Entry 8XKO (electron microscopy, 3.29 A resolution); this record covers chains A and B of the 6 polymer chains in the assembly.

== Chain A ==
Protein: RNA-directed RNA polymerase nsp12
Organism: Severe acute respiratory syndrome coronavirus 2
Notes: EC 2.7.7.48, 2.7.7.50
Reference sequence: P0DTD1 (R1AB_SARS2); residues 1-932 here correspond to UniProt positions 4393-5324 (UniProt number = residue number + 4392)
Sequence (944 residues; numbered -1 to 942; the number before each row is that of its first residue; numbers below 1 keep their minus sign (Met-1 is residue -1)):
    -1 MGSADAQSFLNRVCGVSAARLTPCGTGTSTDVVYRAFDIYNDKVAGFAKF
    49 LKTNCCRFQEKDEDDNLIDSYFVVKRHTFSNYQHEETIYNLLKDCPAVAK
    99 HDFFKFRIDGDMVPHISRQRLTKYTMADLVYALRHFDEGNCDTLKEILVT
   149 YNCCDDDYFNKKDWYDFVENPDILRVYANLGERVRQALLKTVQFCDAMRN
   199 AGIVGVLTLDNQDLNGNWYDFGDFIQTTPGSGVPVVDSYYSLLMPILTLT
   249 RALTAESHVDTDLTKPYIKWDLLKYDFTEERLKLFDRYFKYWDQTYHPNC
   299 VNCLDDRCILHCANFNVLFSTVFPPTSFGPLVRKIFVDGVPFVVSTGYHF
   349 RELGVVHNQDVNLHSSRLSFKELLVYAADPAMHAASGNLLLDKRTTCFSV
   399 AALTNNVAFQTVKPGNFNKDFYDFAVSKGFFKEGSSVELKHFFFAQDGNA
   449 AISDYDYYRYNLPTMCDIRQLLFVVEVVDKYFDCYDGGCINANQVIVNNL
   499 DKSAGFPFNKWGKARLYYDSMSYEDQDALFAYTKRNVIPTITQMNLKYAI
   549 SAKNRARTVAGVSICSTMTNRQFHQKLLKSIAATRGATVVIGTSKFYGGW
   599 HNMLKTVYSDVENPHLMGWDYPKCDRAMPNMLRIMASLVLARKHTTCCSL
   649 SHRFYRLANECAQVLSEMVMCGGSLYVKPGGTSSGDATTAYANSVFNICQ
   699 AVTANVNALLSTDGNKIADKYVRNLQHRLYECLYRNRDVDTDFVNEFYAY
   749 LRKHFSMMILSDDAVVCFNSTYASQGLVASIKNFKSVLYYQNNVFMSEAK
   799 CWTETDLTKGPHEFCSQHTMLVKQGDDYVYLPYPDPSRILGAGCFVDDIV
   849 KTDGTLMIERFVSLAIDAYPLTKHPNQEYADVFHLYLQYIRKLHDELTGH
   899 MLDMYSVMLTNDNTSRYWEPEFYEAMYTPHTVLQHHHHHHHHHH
Disordered / not traced: -1 to 0, 930-942
Differences from the reference sequence: initiating methionine (-1); expression tag (0, 933-942)
Bound ions: Mg2+: Asp618 (together with A1LVZ)
Residues lining bound ligands: A1LVZ ([[(2R,3R,4S,5R)-4-fluoranyl-5-(5-iodanyl-4-methyl-pyrrolo[2,3-d]pyrimidin-7-yl)-3-oxidanyl-oxolan-2-yl]methoxy-oxidanyl-phosphoryl] phosphono hydrogen phosphate): Lys545, Lys551, Arg553, Arg555, Asp618, Tyr619, Pro620, Lys621, Cys622, Asp623, Ser682, Thr687, Asn691, Lys798
Curated features (UniProtKB/Swiss-Prot):
  - region: Lys545 to Arg555 (Interaction with RMP Remdesivir), Thr582 to Pro620 (RdRp Palm N-ter)
  - active site: Ser759, Asp760, Asp761
  - binding site (Mn(2+)): Asn209, Asp218
  - binding site (Zn(2+)): His295, Cys301, Cys306, Cys310, Cys487, His642, Cys645, Cys646
  - site: Gln932 (Cleavage)
What the authors report for this chain:
  - binding site for A1LVZ: Lys545, Lys551, Arg555, Lys621

== Chain B ==
Protein: Non-structural protein 8
Organism: Severe acute respiratory syndrome coronavirus
Reference sequence: P0DTD1 (R1AB_SARS2); residues 1-197 here correspond to UniProt positions 3943-4139 (UniProt number = residue number + 3942)
Sequence (210 residues; numbered -12 to 197; the number before each row is that of its first residue; numbers below 1 keep their minus sign (His-12 is residue -12)):
   -12 HHHHHHENLYFQGAIASEFSSLPSYAAFATAQEAYEQAVANGDSEVVLKK
    38 LKKSLNVAKSEFDRDAAMQRKLEKMADQAMTQMYKQARSEDKRAKVTSAM
    88 QTMLFTMLRKLDNDALNNIINNARDGCVPLNIIPLTTAAKLMVVIPDYNT
   138 YKNTCDGTTFTYASALWEIQQVVDADSKIVQLSEISMDNSPNLAWPLIVT
   188 ALRANSAVKL
Disordered / not traced: -12 to 74, 192-197
Differences from the reference sequence: expression tag (-12 to 0)

== How chain A and chain B interact ==
Pairs across the interface (99):
  Leu270(A) - Ile119(B)
  Leu271(A) - Asn109(B)
  Leu271(A) - Val115(B)  hydrophobic
  Leu271(A) - Pro116(B)
  Tyr273(A) - Asp112(B)  hydrogen bond
  Tyr273(A) - Cys114(B)
  Tyr273(A) - Pro116(B)  hydrophobic
  Pro323(A) - Asn118(B)  hydrogen bond (backbone-side chain)
  Thr324(A) - Pro116(B)
  Thr324(A) - Asn118(B)
  Thr324(A) - Ile119(B)
  Ser325(A) - Pro116(B)
  Ser325(A) - Asn118(B)
  Phe326(A) - Asn118(B)  hydrogen bond (backbone-side chain)
  Pro328(A) - Pro116(B)
  Pro328(A) - Leu117(B)  hydrogen bond (backbone-backbone)
  Leu329(A) - Cys114(B)  hydrophobic
  Leu329(A) - Val115(B)
  Leu329(A) - Pro116(B)
  Val330(A) - Gly113(B)
  Val330(A) - Cys114(B)
  Val330(A) - Val115(B)  hydrogen bond (backbone-backbone)
  Val330(A) - Leu117(B)  hydrophobic
  Val330(A) - Ile120(B)  hydrophobic
  Arg331(A) - Gly113(B)
  Arg331(A) - Cys114(B)
  Lys332(A) - Asn104(B)
  Lys332(A) - Ile107(B)
  Val338(A) - Leu95(B)  hydrophobic
  Pro339(A) - Leu95(B)
  Phe340(A) - Leu91(B)  hydrophobic
  Phe340(A) - Phe92(B)  hydrophobic
  Phe340(A) - Leu95(B)  hydrophobic
  Val341(A) - Leu98(B)  hydrophobic
  Phe368(A) - Arg80(B)
  Phe368(A) - Val83(B)  hydrophobic
  Phe368(A) - Thr84(B)
  Leu371(A) - Thr84(B)
  Leu371(A) - Met87(B)  hydrophobic
  Leu371(A) - Gln88(B)
  Leu371(A) - Leu91(B)  hydrophobic
  Leu372(A) - Met87(B)  hydrophobic
  Pro378(A) - Leu117(B)
  Ala379(A) - Leu117(B)  hydrophobic
  Met380(A) - Leu91(B)  hydrophobic
  Met380(A) - Met94(B)
  Met380(A) - Leu95(B)  hydrophobic
  His381(A) - Met90(B)
  His381(A) - Met94(B)
  Ala382(A) - Leu117(B)  hydrophobic
  Ala382(A) - Pro121(B)
  Ala383(A) - Leu98(B)  hydrophobic
  Ala383(A) - Ile120(B)  hydrophobic
  Ser384(A) - Met94(B)
  Ser384(A) - Lys97(B)
  Asn386(A) - Lys127(B)
  Asn386(A) - Met129(B)
  Leu387(A) - Pro121(B)
  Leu387(A) - Leu122(B)  hydrophobic
  Leu387(A) - Ala125(B)  hydrophobic
  Leu387(A) - Lys127(B)  hydrogen bond (backbone-backbone)
  Leu387(A) - Leu128(B)
  Leu387(A) - Met129(B)  hydrogen bond (backbone-backbone)
  Leu387(A) - Trp154(B)  hydrophobic
  Leu388(A) - Met129(B)
  Leu388(A) - Val131(B)  hydrophobic
  Leu389(A) - Leu128(B)
  Leu389(A) - Met129(B)  hydrogen bond (backbone-backbone)
  Leu389(A) - Val130(B)
  Leu389(A) - Val131(B)  hydrogen bond (backbone-backbone)
  Leu389(A) - Tyr149(B)  hydrophobic
  Asp390(A) - Val131(B)
  Lys391(A) - Val131(B)  hydrogen bond (backbone-backbone)
  Lys391(A) - Ile132(B)
  Lys391(A) - Pro133(B)
  Lys391(A) - Thr141(B)
  Phe396(A) - Asn118(B)
  Val398(A) - Asn118(B)
  Val398(A) - Pro121(B)
  Thr402(A) - Met129(B)
  Asn403(A) - Met129(B)
  Val405(A) - Val131(B)  hydrophobic
  Val405(A) - Ile185(B)  hydrophobic
  Phe407(A) - Ala162(B)
  Phe407(A) - Pro183(B)  hydrophobic
  Phe407(A) - Ile185(B)  hydrophobic
  Phe506(A) - Met87(B)  hydrophobic
  Lys508(A) - Met90(B)
  Trp509(A) - Val83(B)  hydrophobic
  Trp509(A) - Ala86(B)
  Trp509(A) - Met87(B)  hydrophobic
  Trp509(A) - Met90(B)  hydrophobic
  Leu514(A) - Lys79(B)
  Leu514(A) - Val83(B)  hydrophobic
  Tyr515(A) - Val83(B)  hydrophobic
  Tyr515(A) - Met87(B)  hydrophobic
  Ser518(A) - Arg80(B)  hydrogen bond (backbone-side chain)
  Asp523(A) - Arg80(B)  salt bridge
  Met666(A) - Leu117(B)  hydrophobic
Also at the interface, not in a pair above, chain A (61 interface residues in all): Lys272, Asp274, Thr344, Leu366, Tyr374, Ala375, Gly385, Arg392, Ala399, Ala400, Leu401, Asn404, Asn447, Pro505, Val675
Also at the interface, not in a pair above, chain B (46 interface residues in all): Leu103, Ile106, Ala110, Arg111

== In short ==
Chain A and chain B form an interface of 61 and 46 residues respectively, with 11 hydrogen bonds and 1 salt
bridge. Polar pairs include Asp523(A)-Arg80(B), Tyr273(A)-Asp112(B) and Pro323(A)-Asn118(B). Bound to chain A:
compound A1LVZ. From the paper: a binding site for A1LVZ at Lys545(A), Lys551(A) and Arg555(A) among others.
Chain A is RNA-directed RNA polymerase nsp12 (Severe acute respiratory syndrome coronavirus 2) and chain B is
Non-structural protein 8 (Severe acute respiratory syndrome coronavirus); the structure, CryoEM structure of
compound HNC-1664 bound with RdRP-RNA complex of SARS-CoV-2, was determined by electron microscopy, deposited
together with 8XPO and 8XPP.
